PDB entry 7CNX | X-ray diffraction, 2.63 A resolution | chains A and C of the 4 polymer chains in the assembly

[Chain A (and C)]
Name: Phosphatidylserine decarboxylase beta chain
Organism: Escherichia coli K-12
Notes: EC 4.1.1.65; chain C of this document is another copy of the same molecule, construct and numbering; everything in this record applies to it too
UniProt: A0A6D2XQZ0 (A0A6D2XQZ0_ECOLI); numbering as in UniProt (aligned over 1-253)
Chain sequence (253 residues; numbered 1 to 253; the number before each row is that of its first residue):
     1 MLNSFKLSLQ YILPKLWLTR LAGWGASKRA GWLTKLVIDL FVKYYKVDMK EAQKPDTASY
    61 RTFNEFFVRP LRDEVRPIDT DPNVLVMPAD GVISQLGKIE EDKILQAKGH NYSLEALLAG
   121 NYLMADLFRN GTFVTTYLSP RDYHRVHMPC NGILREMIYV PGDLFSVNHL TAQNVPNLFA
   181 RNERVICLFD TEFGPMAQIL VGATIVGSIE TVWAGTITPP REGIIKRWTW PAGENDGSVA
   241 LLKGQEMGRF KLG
Disordered / not traced: 1-7 (chain C: 1-13)
Reported in the primary citation:
  - catalytic residues: His144 (proposed by the authors, not directly observed)
  - mutagenesis - S166A: unchanged catalytic activity
  - mutagenesis - Y137F, Y137F/S166A: decreased catalytic activity
  - mutagenesis - H144A, H144N: abolished catalytic activity
  - mutagenesis - H144A, H144N: abolished binding to 10PS or 14PS
  - mutagenesis - H144A, H144N: decreased binding to 8PE
  - catalytic residues: Asp90, Asp142
  - mutagenesis - D90A, D90N: unchanged catalytic activity on PS decarboxylation

[Chain A / chain C interface]
Pairs across the interface - 22 pairs, chain A then chain C:
  Tyr11(A) with Trp17(C)
  Glu115(A) with Arg227(C)
  Ala119(A) with Ile225(C)
  Gly120(A) with Ile225(C)
  Tyr122(A) with Leu123(C); Arg227(C)
  Leu123(A) with Tyr122(C); Leu123(C), hydrophobic
  Asn177(A) with Ile224(C)
  Ala180(A) with Ile224(C), hydrophobic
  Arg181(A) with Arg221(C); Glu222(C); Gly223(C)
  Glu222(A) with Arg181(C)
  Gly223(A) with Arg181(C)
  Ile224(A) with Asn177(C); Ala180(C), hydrophobic
  Ile225(A) with Ala119(C); Gly120(C); Ile225(C), hydrophobic
  Arg227(A) with Glu115(C); Tyr122(C)
Other interface residues (no listed pair), chain A (18 interface residues in all): Ala116, Asn121, Glu156, Arg221
Other interface residues (no listed pair), chain C (18 interface residues in all): Ala116, Asn121, Glu156

[Overview]
Chain A and chain C each contribute 18 residues to their interface. The paper reports catalytic residues
His144(A), Asp90(A) and Asp142(A); Y137F and Y137F/S166A of chain A reduce catalytic activity; 7 substitutions
were tested in all.
Chain A and chain C are both Phosphatidylserine decarboxylase beta chain (Escherichia coli K-12); the
structure, Crystal structure of Apo PSD from E. coli (2.63 A), was determined by X-ray diffraction together
with 7CNW, 7CNY and 7CNZ from the same study.
